PDB entry 5B57 | X-ray diffraction, 2.80 A resolution | chains A and B of the 4 polymer chains in the assembly

== Chain A (and B) ==
Protein: Putative hemin ABC transport system, membrane protein
Source organism: Burkholderia cenocepacia J2315
Notes: chain B of this document is another copy of the same molecule, construct and numbering; everything in this record applies to it too
UniProt: B4EKB4 (B4EKB4_BURCJ); residues 1-362 here = UniProt positions 1-362
Amino-acid sequence (385 residues; row label = number of the first residue in the row; numbers below 1 keep their minus sign (Met-22 is residue -22)):
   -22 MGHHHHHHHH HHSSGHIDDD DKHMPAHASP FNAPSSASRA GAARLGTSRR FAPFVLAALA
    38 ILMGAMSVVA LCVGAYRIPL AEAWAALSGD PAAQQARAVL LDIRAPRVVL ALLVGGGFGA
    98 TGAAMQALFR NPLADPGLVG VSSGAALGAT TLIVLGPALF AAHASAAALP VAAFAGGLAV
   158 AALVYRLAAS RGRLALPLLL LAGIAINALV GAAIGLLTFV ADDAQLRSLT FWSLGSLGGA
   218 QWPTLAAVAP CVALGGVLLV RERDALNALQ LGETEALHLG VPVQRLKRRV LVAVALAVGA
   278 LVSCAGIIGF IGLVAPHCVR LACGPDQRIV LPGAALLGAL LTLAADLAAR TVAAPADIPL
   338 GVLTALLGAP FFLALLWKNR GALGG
Not modelled in the structure: -22 to 23, 135-140, 360-362 (chain B: -22 to 24, 134-139, 359-362)
Sequence notes: expression tag (-22 to 0)
From the paper describing this entry:
  - self-association interface (contacts with another copy of this molecule); pairs are residue here / residue on that copy: Asp200-Arg204 (salt bridge), Leu203-Leu203 (hydrophobic contact)
  - mutagenesis - D112R: decreased stability
  - mutagenesis - D112A, D112V: unchanged catalytic activity (ATPase activity)
  - mutagenesis - D112R: decreased catalytic activity on ATP

== How chain A and chain B interact ==
Contacting residue pairs (60):
  Leu164(A) with Leu353(B); Arg357(B), hydrogen bond (backbone-side chain)
  Ala165(A) with Arg357(B), hydrogen bond (backbone-side chain)
  Ser167(A) with Arg357(B)
  Leu175(A) with Asn356(B); Arg357(B)
  Leu178(A) with Leu352(B), hydrophobic; Leu353(B), hydrophobic
  Ala179(A) with Leu353(B), hydrophobic
  Ile181(A) with Phe349(B), hydrophobic
  Ala182(A) with Ala346(B); Phe349(B), hydrophobic; Leu350(B)
  Ala185(A) with Phe287(B), hydrophobic; Ala342(B)
  Ala189(A) with Val339(B); Leu343(B), hydrophobic
  Gly192(A) with Leu211(B)
  Leu193(A) with Ile335(B), hydrophobic; Val339(B)
  Thr195(A) with Thr207(B)
  Phe196(A) with Phe208(B); Asp334(B); Ile335(B), hydrophobic; Pro336(B)
  Ala198(A) with Arg204(B), hydrogen bond (backbone-side chain)
  Asp199(A) with Arg204(B)
  Asp200(A) with Asp200(B); Arg204(B), salt bridge
  Leu203(A) with Leu203(B); Arg204(B); Thr207(B)
  Arg204(A) with Ala198(B), hydrogen bond (side chain-backbone); Asp199(B); Asp200(B), salt bridge
  Thr207(A) with Leu203(B)
  Leu211(A) with Gly192(B)
  Phe287(A) with Ala185(B), hydrophobic
  Asp334(A) with Phe196(B)
  Pro336(A) with Phe196(B)
  Val339(A) with Ala189(B); Gly192(B); Leu193(B), hydrophobic
  Ala342(A) with Ala185(B)
  Leu343(A) with Ala189(B), hydrophobic
  Ala346(A) with Ala182(B); Ala185(B), hydrophobic; Leu186(B)
  Phe349(A) with Leu178(B), hydrophobic; Ile181(B), hydrophobic; Ala182(B), hydrophobic
  Leu350(A) with Ala182(B), hydrophobic
  Leu353(A) with Leu164(B); Leu175(B); Leu178(B), hydrophobic; Ala179(B), hydrophobic
  Asn356(A) with Leu175(B)
  Arg357(A) with Leu164(B), hydrogen bond (side chain-backbone); Ala166(B), hydrogen bond (side chain-backbone); Ser167(B)
Also at the interface, not in a pair above, chain A (40 interface residues in all): Ala166, Leu186, Ala333, Ile335, Gly345, Leu352, Ala359
Also at the interface, not in a pair above, chain B (39 interface residues in all): Ala165, Thr195, Ala333

== Summary ==
Chain A and chain B form an interface of 40 and 39 residues respectively, with 6 hydrogen bonds and 2 salt
bridges. Polar pairs include Asp200(A)-Arg204(B), Leu164(A)-Arg357(B) and Ala165(A)-Arg357(B). The paper
reports that D112R of chain A reduces stability; a self-association interface involving Asp200(A), Leu203(A)
and Arg204(A); 3 substitutions were tested in all.
Both chains are Putative hemin ABC transport system, membrane protein (Burkholderia cenocepacia J2315). Entry
5B57 (Inward-facing conformation of ABC heme importer BhuUV from Burkholderia cenocepacia) was determined by
X-ray diffraction (same publication as 5B58).
